PDB entry 4Z53 | X-ray diffraction, 3.26 A resolution | chains B and H of the 6 polymer chains in the assembly

[Chain B]
Molecule: DNA topoisomerase 4 subunit B, DNA topoisomerase 4 subunit A
Organism: Streptococcus pneumoniae serotype 4 (strain ATCC BAA-334 / TIGR4)
Notes: EC 5.99.1.3
UniProt: chimeric construct of Q59961, P72525: residues 404-643 from Q59961 (PARE_STRPN) positions 404-643 (same numbers); residues 1003-1484 from P72525 positions 3-484 (UniProt number = residue number - 1000)
Chain sequence (742 residues; each row starts with the number of its first residue; note: 352 numbers in that range are skipped by the numbering (no residue carries them; nothing is unmodelled there)):
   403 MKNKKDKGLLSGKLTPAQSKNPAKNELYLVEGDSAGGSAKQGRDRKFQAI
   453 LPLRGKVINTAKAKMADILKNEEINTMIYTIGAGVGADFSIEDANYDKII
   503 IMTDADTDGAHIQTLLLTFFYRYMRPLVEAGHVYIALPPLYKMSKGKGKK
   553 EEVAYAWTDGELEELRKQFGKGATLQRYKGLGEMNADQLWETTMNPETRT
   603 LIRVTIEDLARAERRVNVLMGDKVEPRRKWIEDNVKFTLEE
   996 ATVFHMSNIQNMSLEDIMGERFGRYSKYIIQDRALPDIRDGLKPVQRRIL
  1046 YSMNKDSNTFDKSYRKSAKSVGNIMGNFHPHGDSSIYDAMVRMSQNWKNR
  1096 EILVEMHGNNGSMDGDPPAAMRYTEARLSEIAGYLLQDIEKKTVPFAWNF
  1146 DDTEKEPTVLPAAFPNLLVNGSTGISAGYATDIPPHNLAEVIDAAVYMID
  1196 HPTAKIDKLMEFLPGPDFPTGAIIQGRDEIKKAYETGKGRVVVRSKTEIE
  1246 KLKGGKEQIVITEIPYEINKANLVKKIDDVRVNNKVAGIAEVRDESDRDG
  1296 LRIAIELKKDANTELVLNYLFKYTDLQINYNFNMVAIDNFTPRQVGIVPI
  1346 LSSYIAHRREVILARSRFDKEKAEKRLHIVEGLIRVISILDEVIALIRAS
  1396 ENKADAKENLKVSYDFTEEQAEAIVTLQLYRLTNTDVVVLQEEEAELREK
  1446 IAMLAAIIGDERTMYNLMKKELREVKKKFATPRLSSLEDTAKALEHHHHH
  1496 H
Unresolved in the structure: 403-414, 546-555, 571-576, 996-1002, 1485-1496
Construct notes: expression tag (403, 1485-1496); engineered mutation Ile460 (Val in Q59961), Thr1257 (Ile257 in P72525); linker (996-1002)
Curated features (UniProtKB/Swiss-Prot):
  - binding site (Mg(2+)): Glu433, Asp506, Asp508
  - site: Lys458 (Interaction with DNA), Asn461 (Interaction with DNA), His513 (Interaction with DNA), Arg629 (Interaction with DNA), Lys1038 (Interaction with DNA), His1074 (Interaction with DNA), His1076 (Interaction with DNA), Arg1087 (Interaction with DNA), Lys1093 (Interaction with DNA), Arg1117 (Transition state stabilizer)
  - active site: Tyr1118 (O-(5'-phospho-DNA)-tyrosine intermediate)
Bound ions: Mg2+: Asp506, Asp508
Small-molecule neighbours: Trovafloxacin (TR6): Gly434, Asp435, Leu455, Arg456, Gly457, Glu475, Ser1079

[Chain H]
Molecule: E-site DNA
Sequence (11 nucleotides; row label = number of the first residue in the row):
     1 GACTATGCACG

[Chain B / chain H interface]
Residue-residue contacts - 35 pairs, chain B then chain H:
  Lys458(B) - DT6(H)  sugar contact
  Lys458(B) - DG7(H)  sugar contact
  Val459(B) - DG7(H)  sugar contact
  Ile460(B) - DT6(H)  phosphate contact
  Ile460(B) - DG7(H)  phosphate contact
  Asn461(B) - DG7(H)  hydrogen bond to the phosphate
  Asn461(B) - DC8(H)  hydrogen bond to the phosphate
  Lys464(B) - DC8(H)  salt bridge to the phosphate
  Lys464(B) - DA9(H)  salt bridge to the phosphate
  Asn473(B) - DA5(H)  phosphate contact
  Asn473(B) - DT6(H)  hydrogen bond to the phosphate
  His513(B) - DG7(H)  hydrogen bond to the phosphate
  His513(B) - DC8(H)  salt bridge to the phosphate
  Leu517(B) - DG7(H)  phosphate contact
  Leu517(B) - DC8(H)  phosphate contact
  Met622(B) - DC8(H)  phosphate contact
  Val626(B) - DA9(H)  sugar contact
  Val626(B) - DC10(H)  phosphate contact
  Arg629(B) - DA9(H)  salt bridge to the phosphate
  Phe1017(B) - DC8(H)  phosphate contact
  Pro1113(B) - DA2(H)  phosphate contact
  Tyr1118(B) - DG1(H)  covalent bond
  Ile1170(B) - DC8(H)  base contact
  Ile1170(B) - DA9(H)  base contact
  Ser1171(B) - DC8(H)  sugar contact
  Ser1171(B) - DA9(H)  sugar contact
  Ala1172(B) - DC8(H)  phosphate contact
  Ala1172(B) - DA9(H)  phosphate contact
  Gly1173(B) - DC8(H)  phosphate contact
  Gly1173(B) - DA9(H)  hydrogen bond to the phosphate
  Tyr1174(B) - DA9(H)  sugar contact
  Ala1175(B) - DA9(H)  sugar contact
  Arg1235(B) - DG11(H)  hydrogen bond to the phosphate
  Asn1326(B) - DG11(H)  sugar contact
  Asn1328(B) - DC10(H)  sugar contact
Also at the interface, not in a pair above, chain B (30 interface residues in all): Gly457, Asp469, Tyr1020, Pro1112, Ala1115, Arg1117, Lys1233
Also at the interface, not in a pair above, chain H (10 interface residues in all): DC3

[In short]
30 residues of chain B face 10 of chain H across their interface, with 1 covalent bond, 6 hydrogen bonds and 4
salt bridges. Polar contacts include Asn461(B)-DG7(H), Asn461(B)-DC8(H) and Asn473(B)-DT6(H). Ligands of chain
B: Trovafloxacin.
Chain B is DNA topoisomerase 4 subunit B, DNA topoisomerase 4 subunit A (Streptococcus pneumoniae serotype 4
(strain ATCC BAA-334 / TIGR4)) and chain H is E-site DNA; the structure, Quinolone(Trovafloxacin)-DNA cleavage
complex of topoisomerase IV from S. pneumoniae, was determined by X-ray diffraction.
